6L4T - chains 6 and 7 of the 10 polymer chains in the assembly; structure by electron microscopy, 2.60 A resolution.

[Chain 6]
Protein: Fucoxanthin chlorophyll a/c-binding protein Lhcr12
Source organism: Chaetoceros gracilis
Amino-acid sequence (208 residues; row label = number of the first residue in the row):
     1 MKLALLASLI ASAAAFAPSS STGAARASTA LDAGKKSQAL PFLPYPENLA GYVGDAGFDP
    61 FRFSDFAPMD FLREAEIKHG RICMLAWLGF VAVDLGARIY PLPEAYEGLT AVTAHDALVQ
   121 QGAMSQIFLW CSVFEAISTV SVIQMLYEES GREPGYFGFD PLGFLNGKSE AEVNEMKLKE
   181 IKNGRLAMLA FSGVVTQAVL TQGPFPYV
Unresolved in the structure: 1-34
Bound ions: Chlorophyll c1 Mg (4 sites), coordinated by Ala39, Glu135, Asn183, Gln197; chlorophyll a Mg (6 sites), coordinated by Glu76, His79, Tyr100, His115, Gln126, Glu180
Small-molecule neighbours:
  - Fucoxanthin (A86; (3S,3'S,5R,5'R,6S,6'R,8'R)-3,5'-dihydroxy-8-oxo-6',7'-didehydro-5,5',6,6',7,8-hexahydro-5,6-epoxy-beta,beta-caroten-3'- yl acetate): Lys78, Arg81, Ile82, Leu85, Pro101, Leu102, Pro103, Glu104, Ile127, Cys131, Phe134, Glu135, Phe157
  - chlorophyll a (CLA), molecule 1: Leu49, Tyr52, Gly54, Asp55, Ala56, Gly57, Phe58, Asp59, Phe63, Ser64, Met69, Leu72, Arg73, Ala75, Glu76, His79, Arg185, Met188, Leu189
  - chlorophyll a (CLA), molecule 2: Phe61, Phe63, Phe71, Leu72, Ala75, His79
  - chlorophyll a (CLA), molecule 3: Arg81, Met84, Leu85, Leu88, Pro154, Gly155, Tyr156, Phe157, Gly158, Phe159, Asp160, Phe164, Leu165, Met176, Lys177, Lys179, Glu180, Asn183
  - chlorophyll a (CLA), molecule 4: Ile82, Leu85, Ala86, Leu88, Gly89, Val93, Ala97, Arg98, Ile99, Leu102, Tyr106, Leu109, Ala114, Leu118, Ala123, Met124, Ile127, Phe159
  - chlorophyll a (CLA), molecule 5: Arg98, Ile99, Tyr100, Pro101
  - chlorophyll a (CLA), molecule 6: Tyr106, Gln121, Gly122, Ala123, Gln126, Ile127, Trp130
  - chlorophyll a (CLA), molecule 7: His115, Asp116, Val119, Met124, Ser125, Ile127, Phe128
  - chlorophyll a (CLA), molecule 8: Ser125, Phe128, Leu129, Ser132, Val133, Ala136
  - chlorophyll a (CLA), molecule 9: Glu175, Leu178, Lys179, Lys182, Asn183, Leu186
  - chlorophyll a (CLA), molecule 10: Thr196, Val199, Leu200
  - Diadinoxanthin (DD6; (3S,3'R,5R,6S,7cis)-7',8'-didehydro-5,6-dihydro-5,6-epoxy-beta,beta-carotene-3,3'-diol), molecule 1: Phe58, Asp59, Pro60, Phe61, Arg62, Phe63, His79, Ile82, Cys83, Ala86, Phe90, Ala111, Ala114, His115, Met124, Met188, Leu189, Phe191, Ser192
  - Diadinoxanthin (DD6), molecule 2: Phe58, Val112, His115, Asp116, Leu189, Phe191, Ser192, Val195, Val199
  - Diadinoxanthin (DD6), molecule 3: Met84, Leu85, Trp87, Leu88, Phe159, Asp160, Pro161, Leu162, Gly163, Phe164, Asn183, Leu186, Ala187, Ala190, Val194, Gln197, Pro206, Tyr207
  - Diadinoxanthin (DD6), molecule 4: Lys182, Arg185, Leu186, Leu189, Leu200
  - Chlorophyll c1 (KC1), molecule 1: Gln38, Ala39, Leu40, Pro41, Phe42, Ala56, Phe58
  - Chlorophyll c1 (KC1), molecule 2: Phe71, Glu74, Ala75, Lys78, His79, Ile82, Phe128, Cys131, Ser132, Glu135, Ser138, Thr139
  - Chlorophyll c1 (KC1), molecule 3: Trp87, Met176, Lys179, Asn183, Leu186
  - Chlorophyll c1 (KC1), molecule 4: Leu189, Ala190, Ser192, Gly193, Thr196, Gln197, Leu200, Thr201, Tyr207

[Chain 7]
Protein: Fucoxanthin chlorophyll a/c-binding protein Lhcr10
Source organism: Chaetoceros gracilis
Amino-acid sequence (296 residues; each row starts with the number of its first residue):
     1 LLQGFSRWLV FFVSIRIIRH PCRPPYHETY SSSNTFLSIQ YIEQSHSARQ TSLSLLLITP
    61 LTLVLYLAIY TILKMFKTAA AITSLLAASA SAFAPSSFNG RISTAVAAEK SQSLPFMNRP
   121 PLLDGSMAGD VGFDPLGLSN IDDVGIDLYW LREAEIKHCR VAMLAVVGIL QVEIFGPAPG
   181 CEMATDKCQM DAFWQIWGAH PQYIAFGLIM IMMIEMISGI ATTQGRESGE RAPGDFGLDP
   241 LGYGKGDAAG YARLQAQEIA NGRLAMFAAA GEIMQGCTTH QGALENLMTA LRDNSF
Unresolved in the structure: 1-108
Bound ions: chlorophyll a Mg (8 sites), coordinated by Ser113, Glu155, His158, Pro179, Glu215, Glu258, Asn261, Gln275
Small-molecule neighbours:
  - Fucoxanthin (A86; (3S,3'S,5R,5'R,6S,6'R,8'R)-3,5'-dihydroxy-8-oxo-6',7'-didehydro-5,5',6,6',7,8-hexahydro-5,6-epoxy-beta,beta-caroten-3'- yl acetate), molecule 1: Phe133, Asp134, Pro135, Leu136, Gly137, Leu138, His158, Val161, Ala162, Ala165, Gly168, Ile169, Val172, Gln189, Met190, Ala192, Phe193, Met266, Phe267, Ala269, Ala270, Ile273
  - Fucoxanthin (A86), molecule 2: Gln171, Phe175, Arg253
  - Fucoxanthin (A86), molecule 3: Ala260, Arg263, Leu264, Phe267, Met274, Thr278
  - chlorophyll a (CLA), molecule 1: Gln112, Ser113, Leu114, Pro115, Phe116, Val131, Phe133
  - chlorophyll a (CLA), molecule 2: Leu123, Met127, Gly129, Asp130, Val131, Gly132, Phe133, Asp134, Leu138, Ser139, Leu148, Leu151, Arg152, Ala154, Glu155, His158, Arg263, Met266, Phe267
  - chlorophyll a (CLA), molecule 3: Leu136, Leu138, Ile141, Ile146, Trp150, Leu151, Ala154, His158, Ala270, Ile273
  - chlorophyll a (CLA), molecule 4: Trp150, Glu153, Ala154, Lys157, His158, Val161, Leu208, Ile211, Met212, Glu215, Met216, Gly219, Ala270, Ile273, Met274
  - chlorophyll a (CLA), molecule 5: Arg160, Met163, Leu164, Val167, Gly234, Asp235, Phe236, Gly237, Leu238, Asp239, Tyr243, Tyr251, Leu254, Gln255, Gln257, Glu258, Asn261
  - chlorophyll a (CLA), molecule 6: Val161, Leu164, Ala165, Val167, Gly168, Gln171, Val172, Gly176, Pro177, Ala178, Cys181, Ala184, Gln189, Ala192, Phe193, Ile196, Tyr203, Ile204, Phe206, Gly207, Met210, Ile211, Ile214, Phe236
  - chlorophyll a (CLA), molecule 7: Val167, Tyr243, Arg253, Leu254, Gln257, Asn261, Leu264
  - chlorophyll a (CLA), molecule 8: Ala178, Pro179, Gly180, Cys181, Glu182, His200, Tyr203
  - chlorophyll a (CLA), molecule 9: Ile209, Met212, Met213
  - chlorophyll a (CLA), molecule 10: Leu264, Phe267, Ala268, Ala270, Gly271, Met274, Gln275, Thr278, Thr279, Asn286, Leu287, Thr289, Ala290, Phe296
  - chlorophyll a (CLA), molecule 11: Leu287, Met288, Leu291
  - Diadinoxanthin (DD6; (3S,3'R,5R,6S,7cis)-7',8'-didehydro-5,6-dihydro-5,6-epoxy-beta,beta-carotene-3,3'-diol), molecule 1: Trp150, Met190, Phe193, Trp194, Met216, Gly219, Ile220, Thr223, Ile273, Cys277
  - Diadinoxanthin (DD6), molecule 2: Lys157, Arg160, Val161, Leu164, Gln171, Phe175, Pro177, Ala178, Pro179, Ile211, Ile214, Glu215, Phe236
  - Diadinoxanthin (DD6), molecule 3: Met163, Leu164, Val166, Val167, Leu170, Leu238, Pro240, Leu241, Tyr243, Asn261, Leu264, Ala265, Ala268, Glu272, Gln275, Ala283, Asn286, Leu287
  - Diadinoxanthin (DD6), molecule 4: Trp197, Pro201, Gln202, Ala205, Phe206, Ile209
  - Diadinoxanthin (DD6), molecule 5: Ile209, Met210, Met213
  - Chlorophyll c1 (KC1), molecule 1: Ile214, Ile217, Phe236, Gly237, Leu238
  - Chlorophyll c1 (KC1), molecule 2: Arg253, Ala256, Gln257, Ala260, Asn261, Leu264
  - Chlorophyll c1 (KC1), molecule 3: Ala290, Leu291, Asn294, Phe296

[How chain 6 and chain 7 interact]
Residue-residue contacts - 16 pairs, chain 6 then chain 7:
  Lys35(6) with Glu230(7), salt bridge
  Lys36(6) with Glu230(7), hydrogen bond (side chain-backbone)
  Phe42(6) with Ile217(7), hydrophobic; Ala221(7), hydrophobic; Arg231(7); Asp235(7); Phe236(7)
  Leu43(6) with Ile217(7), hydrophobic; Ile220(7), hydrophobic; Ala221(7), hydrophobic; Gln224(7)
  Pro44(6) with Gln224(7)
  Pro60(6) with Ile217(7), hydrophobic; Ile220(7)
  Phe61(6) with Met216(7), hydrophobic; Ile220(7), hydrophobic
Also at the interface, not in a pair above, chain 6 (11 interface residues in all): Leu40, Pro41, Phe58, Arg62
Also at the interface, not in a pair above, chain 7 (10 interface residues in all): Met213

[Overview]
11 residues of chain 6 face 10 of chain 7 across their interface; the contacts include 1 hydrogen bond and 1
salt bridge. Polar contacts include Lys35(6)-Glu230(7) and Lys36(6)-Glu230(7).
Chain 6 is Fucoxanthin chlorophyll a/c-binding protein Lhcr12 and chain 7 is Fucoxanthin chlorophyll
a/c-binding protein Lhcr10, both from Chaetoceros gracilis; the structure, Structure of the peripheral FCPI
from diatom, was determined by electron microscopy (same publication as 6L4U).
